3P1Z - chains C and D of the 4 polymer chains in the assembly; structure by X-ray diffraction, 2.80 A resolution.

# Chain C
Molecule: Putative uncharacterized protein
Organism: Aeropyrum pernix
UniProtKB: Q9YE85 (Q9YE85_AERPE); residues 1-170 here = UniProt positions 1-170
Amino-acid sequence (170 residues; numbered 1 to 170; the number before each row is that of its first residue):
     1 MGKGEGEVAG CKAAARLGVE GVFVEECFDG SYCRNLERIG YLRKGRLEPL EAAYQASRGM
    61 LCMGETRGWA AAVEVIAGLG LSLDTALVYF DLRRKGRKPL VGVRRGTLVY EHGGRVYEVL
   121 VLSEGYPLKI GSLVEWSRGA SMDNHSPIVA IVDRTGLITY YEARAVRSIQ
Not modelled in the structure: 1-9
Cystine bridges: Cys11-Cys62, Cys27-Cys33

# Chain D
Molecule: tRNA-splicing endonuclease
Organism: Aeropyrum pernix
Notes: EC 3.1.27.9
UniProtKB: Q9YBF1 (ENDA_AERPE); numbering as in UniProt (aligned over 1-186)
Amino-acid sequence (186 residues; row label = number of the first residue in the row):
     1 MGDRCAPIKA SGVLIGDSVL VTDVEQARSL YSCGYYGQPL DVEKPRGADF EGPLRLSLIE
    61 SLYLAEKGVL EVAKPDGSSV GVEDLRTAVR GNPRFSMLYN IYRDLRERGF VVRSGLKFGS
   121 DFAVYRLGPG IDHAPFIVHA YSPEDNIDPV EIVRAGRLSH SVRKKFVFAV TRGGDVSYLM
   181 IDWFRP
Not modelled in the structure: 1-2
Cystine bridges: Cys5-Cys33
Reported in the primary citation:
  - catalytic residues: Tyr125, His133, Lys164 (by similarity / conservation)
  - mutagenesis - K44A: decreased catalytic activity on BHB intron at the anticodon loop
  - mutagenesis - K44A: abolished catalytic activity on BHB intron at the D-loop
  - mutagenesis - R46A: unchanged catalytic activity

# Interface between chain C and chain D
Pairs across the interface (70):
  Leu92(C) - Pro186(D)  hydrophobic
  Lys95(C) - Pro186(D)
  Arg97(C) - Pro186(D)  hydrogen bond (side chain-backbone)
  Tyr110(C) - Phe184(D)
  Tyr110(C) - Pro186(D)
  Tyr117(C) - Phe184(D)  hydrophobic
  Leu122(C) - Pro149(D)  hydrophobic
  Ser123(C) - Pro149(D)
  Glu124(C) - Asp148(D)
  Glu124(C) - Val150(D)
  Gly125(C) - Asp148(D)  hydrogen bond (backbone-side chain)
  Tyr126(C) - Asp148(D)
  Tyr126(C) - Pro149(D)
  Pro127(C) - Ile147(D)
  Leu128(C) - Asp145(D)
  Leu128(C) - Asn146(D)
  Leu128(C) - Ile147(D)  hydrogen bond (backbone-backbone)
  Lys129(C) - Pro143(D)
  Lys129(C) - Glu144(D)  salt bridge
  Lys129(C) - Asp145(D)
  Lys129(C) - Asn146(D)
  Ile130(C) - Tyr141(D)  hydrophobic
  Ile130(C) - Asp145(D)  hydrogen bond (backbone-backbone)
  Ile130(C) - Ile147(D)  hydrophobic
  Ile130(C) - Phe168(D)  hydrophobic
  Ile130(C) - Val170(D)  hydrophobic
  Gly131(C) - Pro143(D)  hydrogen bond (backbone-backbone)
  Leu133(C) - Leu179(D)  hydrophobic
  Val134(C) - Val170(D)  hydrophobic
  Val134(C) - Leu179(D)  hydrophobic
  Ser137(C) - Leu179(D)
  Arg138(C) - Ser177(D)  hydrogen bond
  Ile148(C) - Phe184(D)  hydrophobic
  Ile151(C) - Pro149(D)
  Ile151(C) - Ile152(D)  hydrophobic
  Ile151(C) - Val153(D)  hydrophobic
  Thr159(C) - Trp183(D)
  Tyr160(C) - Trp183(D)
  Tyr160(C) - Phe184(D)  hydrogen bond (backbone-backbone)
  Tyr160(C) - Pro186(D)  hydrophobic
  Tyr161(C) - Val153(D)
  Tyr161(C) - Gly156(D)
  Tyr161(C) - Ile181(D)  hydrophobic
  Tyr161(C) - Asp182(D)
  Tyr161(C) - Trp183(D)
  Tyr161(C) - Phe184(D)
  Glu162(C) - Met180(D)
  Glu162(C) - Ile181(D)
  Glu162(C) - Asp182(D)  hydrogen bond (backbone-backbone)
  Glu162(C) - Phe184(D)
  Ala163(C) - Met180(D)
  Arg164(C) - Tyr178(D)
  Arg164(C) - Leu179(D)
  Arg164(C) - Met180(D)  hydrogen bond (backbone-backbone)
  Ala165(C) - Tyr178(D)
  Ala165(C) - Leu179(D)
  Val166(C) - Ser177(D)
  Val166(C) - Tyr178(D)  hydrogen bond (backbone-backbone)
  Arg167(C) - Asp104(D)  salt bridge
  Arg167(C) - Arg108(D)
  Arg167(C) - Val176(D)  hydrogen bond (side chain-backbone)
  Arg167(C) - Tyr178(D)
  Ser168(C) - Arg108(D)  hydrogen bond
  Ile169(C) - Phe110(D)  hydrophobic
  Ile169(C) - Phe136(D)  hydrophobic
  Ile169(C) - Val167(D)  hydrophobic
  Ile169(C) - Tyr178(D)  hydrophobic
  Ile169(C) - Met180(D)  hydrophobic
  Gln170(C) - Phe136(D)
  Gln170(C) - Met180(D)
Also at the interface, not in a pair above, chain C (34 interface residues in all): Asp153
Also at the interface, not in a pair above, chain D (33 interface residues in all): Leu105, Ser142, Arg157, Lys165

# Overview
34 residues of chain C and 33 residues of chain D are in contact; the contacts include 12 hydrogen bonds and 2
salt bridges. Among the polar pairs are Lys129(C)-Glu144(D), Arg167(C)-Asp104(D) and Arg97(C)-Pro186(D). The
paper reports catalytic residues Tyr125(D), His133(D) and Lys164(D); K44A of chain D reduces catalytic
activity on BHB intron at the anticodon loop.
Chain C is Putative uncharacterized protein and chain D is tRNA-splicing endonuclease, both from Aeropyrum
pernix; the structure, Crystal structure of the Aperopyrum pernix RNA splicing endonuclease, was determined by
X-ray diffraction.
